Entry 7YLB (X-ray diffraction, 2.41 A resolution); this record covers chains C and F of the 3 polymer chains in the assembly.

[Chain C]
Molecule: Nucleoprotein
From: Severe acute respiratory syndrome coronavirus 2
Notes: fragment: ctd
Reference sequence: P0DTC9 (NCAP_SARS2); residues 247-364 here = UniProt positions 247-364
Amino-acid sequence (122 residues; row label = number of the first residue in the row):
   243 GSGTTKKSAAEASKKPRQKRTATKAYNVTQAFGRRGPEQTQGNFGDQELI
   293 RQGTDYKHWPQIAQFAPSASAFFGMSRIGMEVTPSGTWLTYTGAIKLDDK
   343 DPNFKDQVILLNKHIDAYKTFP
Not modelled in the structure: 243-255, 364
Sequence notes: expression tag (243-246)

[Chain F]
Molecule: NC2
From: Homo sapiens
Amino-acid sequence (94 residues; each row starts with the number of its first residue):
     1 GSDVPRDLEVVVATPTSHLISWPNLWYKVRYYRITYGETGGNSPVQEFTV
    51 PGSKSTATISGLKPGVDYTITVYAVTKRSFWSNSAGPISINYRT
Not modelled in the structure: 1-8, 17, 94

[How chain C and chain F interact]
Contacting residue pairs - 27 pairs, chain C then chain F:
  Pro279(C) with Gly86(F)
  Glu280(C) with Pro87(F); Ile88(F); Ser89(F), hydrogen bond (side chain-backbone)
  Gln281(C) with Leu25(F), hydrogen bond (side chain-backbone); Trp26(F), hydrogen bond; Ala85(F); Gly86(F), hydrogen bond (side chain-backbone); Pro87(F), hydrogen bond (backbone-backbone); Ile88(F)
  Thr282(C) with Val10(F); Leu25(F); Ile88(F)
  Glu323(C) with Pro23(F); Asn24(F)
  Thr325(C) with Trp22(F); Pro23(F)
  Pro326(C) with Val12(F), hydrophobic; Ser21(F)
  Ser327(C) with Glu9(F); Val10(F), hydrogen bond (side chain-backbone); Val12(F)
  Trp330(C) with Val10(F), hydrophobic
  Thr332(C) with Leu25(F)
  Thr334(C) with Trp81(F)
  Gly335(C) with Trp81(F), hydrogen bond (backbone-side chain)
  Ala336(C) with Phe80(F), hydrophobic
Also at the interface, not in a pair above, chain C (14 interface residues in all): Arg319
Also at the interface, not in a pair above, chain F (17 interface residues in all): Tyr27

[Overview]
14 residues of chain C face 17 of chain F across their interface; the contacts include 7 hydrogen bonds. Among
the polar pairs are Glu280(C)-Ser89(F), Gln281(C)-Leu25(F) and Gln281(C)-Trp26(F).
Here chain C is Nucleoprotein (Severe acute respiratory syndrome coronavirus 2) and chain F is NC2 (Homo
sapiens). Entry 7YLB (Two monobodies recognizing the conserved epitopes of SARS-CoV-2 N antigen applicable to
the broad COVID-19 diagnosis) was determined by X-ray diffraction.
